3KS0 - chains A and J of the 3 polymer chains in the assembly; structure by X-ray diffraction, 2.70 A resolution.

== Chain A ==
Name: Cytochrome b2, mitochondrial
Source organism: Saccharomyces cerevisiae
Notes: EC 1.1.2.3
UniProtKB: P00175 (CYB2_YEAST); residues 6-100 here correspond to UniProt positions 86-180 (UniProt number = residue number + 80)
Chain sequence (95 residues; each row starts with the number of its first residue):
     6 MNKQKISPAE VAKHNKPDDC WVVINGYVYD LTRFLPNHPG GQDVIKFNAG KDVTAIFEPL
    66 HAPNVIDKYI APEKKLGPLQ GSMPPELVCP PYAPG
Unresolved in the structure: 98-100
Ion coordination: heme Fe: His43, His66
Ligand contacts: heme (HEM): Val27, Ile29, Leu36, Phe39, His43, Pro44, Gly45, Val49, Ile50, Asn53, Val58, Ile61, Phe62, Leu65, His66, Val70, Ile71, Tyr74, Ile75
UniProt features mapped onto this chain:
  - binding site (heme b): His43, His66, Tyr97
Reported in the primary citation:
  - mutagenesis - D72A, K73A, Y74F: unchanged binding to the antibody (citing earlier work)
  - conformationally variable residues (loop rearrangement): Leu65 to Tyr74
  - binding site for heme: Ile29, Leu36
  - heme coordination: His66

== Chain J ==
Name: heme domain of flavocytochrome b2
Source organism: Mus musculus
Chain sequence (214 residues; row label = number of the first residue in the row):
     1 QAVVTQESAL TTSPGETVTL TCRSSTGAVT TSNYANWVQE KPDHLFTGLI GGTNKRAPGV
    61 PARFSGSLIG DKAALTITGA QTEDEAIYFC ALWDSNHLVF GGGTKLTVLG QPKSSPSVTL
   121 FPPSSEELET NKATLVCTIT DFYPGVVTVD WKVDGTPVTQ GMETTQPSKQ SNNKYMASSY
   181 LTLTARAWER HSSYSCQVTH EGHTVEKSLS PADC
Unresolved in the structure: 213-214
Disulfides: Cys22-Cys90, Cys137-Cys196

== Chain A / chain J interface ==
Pairs across the interface - 9 pairs, chain A then chain J:
  Asn30(A) with Thr31(J); Ser32(J); Tyr34(J)
  Glu63(A) with Tyr34(J), hydrogen bond
  Pro68(A) with Tyr34(J), hydrophobic; Trp93(J)
  Asn69(A) with Trp93(J); Asn96(J)
  Asp72(A) with Asn96(J), hydrogen bond
Interface features reported in the paper:
  - interface residues, chain A: Asn30(A), Glu63(A)

== In short ==
The chain A/chain J interface involves 5 residues from each chain; the contacts include 2 hydrogen bonds.
Polar pairs include Glu63(A)-Tyr34(J) and Asp72(A)-Asn96(J). Bound to chain A: heme. The paper reports a
binding site for heme at Ile29(A) and Leu36(A); D72A, K73A and Y74F of chain A leave binding to the antibody
unchanged.
Here chain A is Cytochrome b2, mitochondrial (Saccharomyces cerevisiae) and chain J is heme domain of
flavocytochrome b2 (Mus musculus). Entry 3KS0 (Crystal structure of the heme domain of flavocytochrome b2 in
complex with Fab B2B4) was determined by X-ray diffraction.
